PDB entry 7JPR | electron microscopy, 4.00 A resolution | chains B and C of the 5 polymer chains in the assembly

[Chain B]
Molecule: Origin recognition complex subunit 2
Organism: Homo sapiens
UniProtKB: Q13416 (ORC2_HUMAN); numbering as in UniProt (aligned over 1-577)
Chain sequence (577 residues; numbered 1 to 577; the number before each row is that of its first residue):
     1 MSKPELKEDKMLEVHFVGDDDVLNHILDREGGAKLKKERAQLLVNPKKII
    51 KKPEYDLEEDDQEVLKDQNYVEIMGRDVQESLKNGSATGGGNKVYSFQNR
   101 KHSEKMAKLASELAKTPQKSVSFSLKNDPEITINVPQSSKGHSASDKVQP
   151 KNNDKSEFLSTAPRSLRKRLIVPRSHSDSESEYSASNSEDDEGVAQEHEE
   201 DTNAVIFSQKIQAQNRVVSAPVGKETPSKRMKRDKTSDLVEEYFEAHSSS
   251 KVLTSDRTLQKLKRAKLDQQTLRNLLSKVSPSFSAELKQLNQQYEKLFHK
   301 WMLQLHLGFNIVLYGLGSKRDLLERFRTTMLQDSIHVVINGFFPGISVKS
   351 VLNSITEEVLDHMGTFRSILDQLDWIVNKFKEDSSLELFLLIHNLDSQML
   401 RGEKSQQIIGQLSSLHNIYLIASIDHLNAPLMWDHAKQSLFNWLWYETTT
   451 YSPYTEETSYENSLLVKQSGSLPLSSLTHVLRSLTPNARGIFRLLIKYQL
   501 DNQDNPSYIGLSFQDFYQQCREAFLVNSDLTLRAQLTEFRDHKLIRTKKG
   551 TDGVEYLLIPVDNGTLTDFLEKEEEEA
Disordered / not traced: 1-267, 575-577
Swiss-Prot annotation at these positions:
  - modified residue: Thr116 (Phosphothreonine), Ser122 (Phosphoserine), Ser138 (Phosphoserine), Thr226 (Phosphothreonine), Ser248 (Phosphoserine), Ser280 (Phosphoserine)

[Chain C]
Molecule: Origin recognition complex subunit 3
Organism: Homo sapiens
UniProtKB: Q9UBD5 (ORC3_HUMAN), isoform Q9UBD5-2; residue numbers follow UniProt; this construct covers 1-712
Chain sequence (712 residues; each row starts with the number of its first residue):
     1 MATSSMSKGCFVFKPNSKKRKISLPIEDYFNKGKNEPEDSKLRFETYQLI
    51 WQQMKSENERLQEELNKNLFDNLIEFLQKSHSGFQKNSRDLGGQIKLREI
   101 PTAALVLGVNVTDHDLTFGSLTEALQNNVTPYVVSLQAKDCPDMKHFLQK
   151 LISQLMDCCVDIKSKEEESVHVTQRKTHYSMDSLSSWYMTVTQKTDPKML
   201 SKKRTTSSQWQSPPVVVILKDMESFATKVLQDFIIISSQHLHEFPLILIF
   251 GIATSPIIIHRLLPHAVSSLLCIELFQSLSCKEHLTTVLDKLLLTTQFPF
   301 KINEKVLQVLTNIFLYHDFSVQNFIKGLQLSLLEHFYSQPLSVLCCNLPE
   351 AKRRINFLSNNQCENIRRLPSFRRYVEKQASEKQVALLTNERYLKEETQL
   401 LLENLHVYHMNYFLVLRCLHKFTSSLPKYPLGRQIRELYCTCLEKNIWDS
   451 EEYASVLQLLRMLAKDELMTILEKCFKVFKSYCENHLGSTAKRIEEFLAQ
   501 FQSLDAETKEEEDASGSQPKGLQKTDLYHLQKSLLEMKELRRSKKQTKFE
   551 VLRENVVNFIDCLVREYLLPPETQPLHEVVYFSAAHALREHLNAAPRIAL
   601 HTALNNPYYYLKNEALKSEEGCIPNIAPDICIAYKLHLECSRLINLVDWS
   651 EAFATVVTAAEKMDANSATSEEMNEIIHARFIRAVSELELLGFIKPTKQK
   701 TDHVARLTWGGC
Disordered / not traced: 1-2, 87-93, 160-176, 194-211, 278-280, 502-548, 619-624, 639-643, 662-672, 710-712
Swiss-Prot annotation at these positions:
  - modified residue: Ser23 (Phosphoserine)
Reported in the primary citation:
  - conformationally variable residues (helix shift): Leu42 to Lys86

[Interface between chain B and chain C]
Pairs across the interface - 98 pairs, chain B then chain C:
  Asp268(B) with Ile682(C)
  Arg273(B) with Ala679(C), hydrogen bond (side chain-backbone); Arg683(C)
  Leu276(B) with Ala679(C), hydrophobic
  Val279(B) with Arg683(C)
  Phe283(B) with Asn613(C); Ile626(C), hydrophobic
  Glu286(B) with Leu611(C); Lys612(C), hydrogen bond (side chain-backbone); Asn613(C)
  Leu290(B) with Tyr610(C)
  Lys296(B) with Lys32(C), hydrogen bond (backbone-side chain)
  His299(B) with Tyr29(C), hydrogen bond (side chain-backbone); Asn31(C); Lys32(C)
  Lys300(B) with Glu334(C); His591(C), hydrogen bond
  Met302(B) with Tyr29(C)
  Leu303(B) with Phe30(C), hydrophobic; Leu333(C), hydrophobic; Tyr337(C), hydrophobic
  Gln304(B) with Leu330(C); Leu333(C); His591(C)
  His306(B) with Ile26(C); Phe30(C)
  Leu307(B) with Tyr47(C), hydrophobic; Leu333(C), hydrophobic
  Phe309(B) with Lys326(C); Gln329(C); Leu330(C)
  Tyr314(B) with Ala594(C); Ala595(C); Pro596(C), hydrophobic; Ala599(C), hydrophobic
  Gly315(B) with Leu600(C)
  Leu316(B) with Leu600(C); Ala603(C), hydrophobic; Leu604(C), hydrophobic
  Arg320(B) with Ser4(C), hydrogen bond
  Arg327(B) with Phe13(C)
  Met330(B) with Tyr29(C), hydrogen bond (backbone-side chain)
  Asp333(B) with Ile22(C); Ser23(C); Leu24(C), hydrogen bond (side chain-backbone)
  Ser334(B) with Tyr29(C)
  Ile335(B) with Pro15(C)
  Val337(B) with Val12(C), hydrophobic
  Asn340(B) with Ser4(C), hydrogen bond (side chain-backbone)
  Phe343(B) with Lys8(C); Gly9(C)
  Ile346(B) with Gly9(C)
  Ser350(B) with Cys10(C)
  Ser354(B) with Cys10(C)
  Glu358(B) with Val12(C); Lys14(C)
  Asp425(B) with Leu600(C); Leu691(C)
  His426(B) with Gly692(C)
  Leu427(B) with Arg597(C); Gly692(C); Phe693(C), hydrophobic; Leu707(C), hydrophobic
  His435(B) with His317(C); Asp318(C)
  Ala436(B) with Asn110(C)
  Gln438(B) with Asp318(C)
  Ser439(B) with Gln322(C), hydrogen bond
  Asn442(B) with Lys326(C)
  Trp443(B) with Lys326(C), hydrogen bond (backbone-side chain); Leu592(C)
  Leu444(B) with Leu330(C), hydrophobic; His591(C)
  Trp445(B) with Glu590(C); His591(C), hydrogen bond (backbone-backbone); Ala594(C), hydrophobic; Pro596(C), hydrophobic
  Tyr446(B) with Glu590(C); His591(C), hydrogen bond
  Glu447(B) with Glu590(C), hydrogen bond (backbone-side chain); Ala599(C)
  Thr449(B) with Ala603(C); Tyr610(C)
  Tyr451(B) with Ala603(C), hydrogen bond (side chain-backbone); Pro607(C); Leu611(C), hydrophobic; Pro628(C), hydrophobic
  Pro453(B) with Glu687(C)
  Tyr454(B) with Glu687(C), hydrogen bond (backbone-side chain)
  Thr455(B) with Arg683(C)
  Glu456(B) with Ser5(C), hydrogen bond
  Thr458(B) with Glu687(C); Leu690(C)
  Tyr460(B) with Arg683(C); Ser686(C)
  Ser463(B) with Ser686(C), hydrogen bond
  Leu464(B) with Leu646(C), hydrophobic
  Leu465(B) with Ile682(C), hydrophobic
Interface residues without a listed pair, chain B (64 interface residues in all): Leu331, Gln332, His336, Gln407, Ile424, Asn428, Leu440, Glu457
Interface residues without a listed pair, chain C (65 interface residues in all): Ser7, Asp28, Thr112, Ala615, Cys631, Ile676, His678, Arg680

[In short]
Chain B and chain C form an interface of 64 and 65 residues respectively, with 18 hydrogen bonds. Polar pairs
include Arg273(B)-Ala679(C), Glu286(B)-Lys612(C) and Lys296(B)-Lys32(C). The paper reports conformational
variability at Leu42(C).
Chain B is Origin recognition complex subunit 2 and chain C is Origin recognition complex subunit 3, both from
Homo sapiens; the structure, ORC-OPEN: Human Origin Recognition Complex (ORC) in an open conformation, was
determined by electron microscopy, deposited together with 7JPP, 7JPS, 7JPO and 7JPQ.
